2QA4 - chains 0 and Y of the 31 polymer chains in the assembly; structure by X-ray diffraction, 3.00 A resolution.

Chain 0:
Molecule: 23S ribosomal RNA
From: Haloarcula marismortui
Sequence (2922 nucleotides; numbered 2 to 2923; the number before each row is that of its first residue):
     2 UUGGCUACUAUGCCAGCUGGUGGAUUGCUCGGCUCAGGCGCUGAUGAAGG
    52 ACGUGCCAAGCUGCGAUAAGCCAUGGGGAGCCGCACGGAGGCGAAGAACC
   102 AUGGAUUUCCGAAUGAGAAUCUCUCUAACAAUUGCUUCGCGCAAUGAGGA
   152 ACCCCGAGAACUGAAACAUCUCAGUAUCGGGAGGAACAGAAAACGCAAUG
   202 UGAUGUCGUUAGUAACCGCGAGUGAACGCGAUACAGCCCAAACCGAAGCC
   252 CUCACGGGCAAUGUGGUGUCAGGGCUACCUCUCAUCAGCCGACCGUCUCG
   302 ACGAAGUCUCUUGGAACAGAGCGUGAUACAGGGUGACAACCCCGUACUCG
   352 AGACCAGUACGACGUGCGGUAGUGCCAGAGUAGCGGGGGUUGGAUAUCCC
   402 UCGCGAAUAACGCAGGCAUCGACUGCGAAGGCUAAACACAACCUGAGACC
   452 GAUAGUGAACAAGUAGUGUGAACGAACGCUGCAAAGUACCCUCAGAAGGG
   502 AGGCGAAAUAGAGCAUGAAAUCAGUUGGCGAUCGAGCGACAGGGCAUACA
   552 AGGUCCCUCGACGAAUGACCGACGCGCGAGCGUCCAGUAAGACUCACGGG
   602 AAGCCGAUGUUCUGUCGUACGUUUUGAAAAACGAGCCAGGGAGUGUGUCU
   652 GCAUGGCAAGUCUAACCGGAGUAUCCGGGGAGGCACAGGGAAACCGACAU
   702 GGCCGCAGGGCUUUGCCCGAGGGCCGCCGUCUUCAAGGGCGGGGAGCCAU
   752 GUGGACACGACCCGAAUCCGGACGAUCUACGCAUGGACAAGAUGAAGCGU
   802 GCCGAAAGGCACGUGGAAGUCUGUUAGAGUUGGUGUCCUACAAUACCCUC
   852 UCGUGAUCUAUGUGUAGGGGUGAAAGGCCCAUCGAGUCCGGCAACAGCUG
   902 GUUCCAAUCGAAACAUGUCGAAGCAUGACCUCCGCCGAGGUAGUCUGUGA
   952 GGUAGAGCGACCGAUUGGUGUGUCCGCCUCCGAGAGGAGUCGGCACACCU
  1002 GUCAAACUCCAAACUUACAGACGCCGUUUGACGCGGGGAUUCCGGUGCGC
  1052 GGGGUAAGCCUGUGUACCAGGAGGGGAACAACCCAGAGAUAGGUUAAGGU
  1102 CCCCAAGUGUGGAUUAAGUGUAAUCCUCUGAAGGUGGUCUCGAGCCCUAG
  1152 ACAGCCGGGAGGUGAGCUUAGAAGCAGCUACCCUCUAAGAAAAGCGUAAC
  1202 AGCUUACCGGCCGAGGUUUGAGGCGCCCAAAAUGAUCGGGACUCAAAUCC
  1252 ACCACCGAGACCUGUCCGUACCACUCAUACUGGUAAUCGAGUAGAUUGGC
  1302 GCUCUAAUUGGAUGGAAGUAGGGGUGAAAACUCCUAUGGACCGAUUAGUG
  1352 ACGAAAAUCCUGGCCAUAGUAGCAGCGAUAGUCGGGUGAGAACCCCGACG
  1402 GCCUAAUGGAUAAGGGUUCCUCAGCACUGCUGAUCAGCUGAGGGUUAGCC
  1452 GGUCCUAAGUCAUACCGCAACUCGACUAUGACGAAAUGGGAAACGGGUUA
  1502 AUAUUCCCGUGCCACUAUGCAGUGAAAGUUGACGCCCUGGGGUCGAUCAC
  1552 GCUGGGCAUUCGCCCAGUCGAACCGUCCAACUCCGUGGAAGCCGUAAUGG
  1602 CAGGAAGCGGACGAACGGCGGCAUAGGGAAACGUGAUUCAACCUGGGGCC
  1652 CAUGAAAAGACGAGCAUAGUGUCCGUACCGAGAACCGACACAGGUGUCCA
  1702 UGGCGGCGAAAGCCAAGGCCUGUCGGGAGCAACCAACGUUAGGGAAUUCG
  1752 GCAAGUUAGUCCCGUACCUUCGGAAGAAGGGAUGCCUGCUCCGGAACGGA
  1802 GCAGGUCGCAGUGACUCGGAAGCUCGGACUGUCUAGUAACAACAUAGGUG
  1852 ACCGCAAAUCCGCAAGGACUCGUACGGUCACUGAAUCCUGCCCAGUGCAG
  1902 GUAUCUGAACACCUCGUACAAGAGGACGAAGGACCUGUCAACGGCGGGGG
  1952 UAACUAUGACCCUCUUAAGGUAGCGUAGUACCUUGCCGCAUCAGUAGCGG
  2002 CUUGCAUGAAUGGAUUAACCAGAGCUUCACUGUCCCAACGUUGGGCCCGG
  2052 UGAACUGUACAUUCCAGUGCGGAGUCUGGAGACACCCAGGGGGAAGCGAA
  2102 GACCCUAUGGAGCUUUACUGCAGGCUGUCGCUGAGACGUGGUCGCCGAUG
  2152 UGCAGCAUAGGUAGGAGACACUACACAGGUACCCGCGCUAGCGGGCCACC
  2202 GAGUCAACAGUGAAAUACUACCCGUCGGUGACUGCGACUCUCACUCCGGG
  2252 AGGAGGACACCGAUAGCCGGGCAGUUUGACUGGGGCGGUACGCGCUCGAA
  2302 AAGAUAUCGAGCGCGCCCUAUGGCUAUCUCAGCCGGGACAGAGACCCGGC
  2352 GAAGAGUGCAAGAGCAAAAGAUAGCUUGACAGUGUUCUUCCCAACGAGGA
  2402 ACGCUGACGCGAAAGCGUGGUCUAGCGAACCAAUUAGCCUGCUUGAUGCG
  2452 GGCAAUUGAUGACAGAAAAGCUACCCUAGGGAUAACAGAGUCGUCACUCG
  2502 CAAGAGCACAUAUCGACCGAGUGGCUUGCUACCUCGAUGUCGGUUCCCUC
  2552 CAUCCUGCCCGUGCAGAAGCGGGCAAGGGUGAGGUUGUUCGCCUAUUAAA
  2602 GGAGGUCGUGAGCUGGGUUUAGACCGUCGUGAGACAGGUCGGCUGCUAUC
  2652 UACUGGGUGUGUAAUGGUGUCUGACAAGAACGACCGUAUAGUACGAGAGG
  2702 AACUACGGUUGGUGGCCACUGGUGUACCGGUUGUUCGAGAGAGCACGUGC
  2752 CGGGUAGCCACGCCACACGGGGUAAGAGCUGAACGCAUCUAAGCUCGAAA
  2802 CCCACUUGGAAAAGAGACACCGCCGAGGUCCCGCGUACAAGACGCGGUCG
  2852 AUAGACUCGGGGUGUGCGCGUCGAGGUAACGAGACGUUAAGCCCACGAGC
  2902 ACUAACAGACCAAAGCCAUCAU
Disordered / not traced: 2-9, 126-127, 628, 715, 971-998, 1560, 1952-1963, 2137-2236, 2339-2343, 2665-2666, 2915-2923
Sequence notes: conflict C560 (U3155 in 3377779)
Modified / non-standard residues: OMU (o2'-methyluridine 5'-monophosphate) at position 2587, OMG (o2'-methylguanosine-5'-monophosphate) at position 2588, UR3 (3-methyluridine-5'-monophoshate) at position 2619, PSU (pseudouridine-5'-monophosphate) at position 2621
Bound ions: Mg2+ site 1 near G28 (its only coordinating residue here); Na+ site 1: C40, G41; Na+ site 2: G56, A59, G61; Na+ site 3 near U108 (its only coordinating residue here); Mg2+ site 2 near U115 (its only coordinating residue here); Na+ site 4: C130, U146; Na+ site 5 near C141 (its only coordinating residue here); Mg2+ site 3 near C162 (its only coordinating residue here); Na+ site 6: A165, A166, A167; Mg2+ site 4 near C168 (its only coordinating residue here); K+ site 1 near U172 (its only coordinating residue here); Mg2+ site 5 near G175 (its only coordinating residue here); 63 more Mg2+ sites not listed; 62 more Na+ sites not listed; 1 more K+ sites not listed

Chain Y:
Molecule: 50S ribosomal protein L32e
From: Haloarcula marismortui
UniProtKB: P12736 (RL32_HALMA); residues 0-240 here correspond to UniProt positions 1-241 (UniProt number = residue number + 1)
Sequence (241 residues; numbered 0 to 240; the number before each row is that of its first residue; numbering starts at 0):
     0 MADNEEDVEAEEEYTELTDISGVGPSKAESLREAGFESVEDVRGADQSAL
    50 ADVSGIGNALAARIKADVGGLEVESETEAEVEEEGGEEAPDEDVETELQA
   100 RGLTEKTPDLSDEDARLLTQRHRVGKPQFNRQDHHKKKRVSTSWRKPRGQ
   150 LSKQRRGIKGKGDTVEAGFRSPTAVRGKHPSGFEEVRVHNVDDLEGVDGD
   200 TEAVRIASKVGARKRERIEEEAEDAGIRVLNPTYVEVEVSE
Disordered / not traced: 0-94, 237-240
Bound ions: Mg2+ near His133 (its only coordinating residue here)

How chain 0 and chain Y interact:
Contacting residue pairs (165):
  A319(0) - Arg212(Y)  sugar contact
  G320(0) - Arg212(Y)  hydrogen bond to the sugar
  A521(0) - Lys137(Y)  salt bridge to the phosphate
  U522(0) - Lys137(Y)  salt bridge to the phosphate
  G537(0) - Lys135(Y)  hydrogen bond to the sugar
  G537(0) - Lys160(Y)  sugar contact
  C538(0) - His134(Y)  salt bridge to the phosphate
  C538(0) - Lys135(Y)  salt bridge to the phosphate
  G539(0) - His134(Y)  hydrogen bond to the sugar
  G539(0) - Gly159(Y)  hydrogen bond to the base
  A540(0) - Gln127(Y)  hydrogen bond to the phosphate
  A540(0) - Gly159(Y)  sugar contact
  A540(0) - Gly161(Y)  sugar contact
  C541(0) - Pro126(Y)  phosphate contact
  C541(0) - Gln127(Y)  hydrogen bond to the phosphate
  A551(0) - Tyr233(Y)  phosphate contact
  A552(0) - Arg204(Y)  hydrogen bond to the phosphate
  A552(0) - Leu229(Y)  sugar contact
  A552(0) - Tyr233(Y)  hydrogen bond to the phosphate
  G553(0) - His178(Y)  salt bridge to the phosphate
  G553(0) - Pro179(Y)  sugar contact
  G553(0) - Arg204(Y)  salt bridge to the phosphate
  G553(0) - Leu229(Y)  phosphate contact
  G554(0) - His178(Y)  salt bridge to the phosphate
  G554(0) - Ser180(Y)  phosphate contact
  G554(0) - Arg227(Y)  salt bridge to the phosphate
  U555(0) - His121(Y)  phosphate contact
  C556(0) - His121(Y)  salt bridge to the phosphate
  C594(0) - Arg122(Y)  hydrogen bond to the sugar
  U595(0) - Thr118(Y)  sugar contact
  U595(0) - Arg122(Y)  salt bridge to the phosphate
  C617(0) - Lys158(Y)  hydrogen bond to the sugar
  C617(0) - Gly159(Y)  base contact
  G618(0) - Lys158(Y)  sugar contact
  G618(0) - Lys160(Y)  sugar contact
  A620(0) - Asp132(Y)  hydrogen bond to the sugar
  A620(0) - Lys135(Y)  hydrogen bond to the sugar
  A620(0) - Lys160(Y)  salt bridge to the phosphate
  C621(0) - Gln131(Y)  hydrogen bond to the phosphate
  C621(0) - Asp132(Y)  sugar contact
  C621(0) - Ser151(Y)  phosphate contact
  C621(0) - Lys152(Y)  salt bridge to the phosphate
  G622(0) - Gln131(Y)  hydrogen bond to the phosphate
  G622(0) - Gly148(Y)  hydrogen bond to the phosphate
  G622(0) - Ser151(Y)  phosphate contact
  U623(0) - Gly148(Y)  phosphate contact
  U623(0) - Gln149(Y)  phosphate contact
  U623(0) - Leu150(Y)  base contact
  A629(0) - Leu150(Y)  phosphate contact
  A629(0) - Lys152(Y)  salt bridge to the phosphate
  C637(0) - Lys136(Y)  salt bridge to the phosphate
  C637(0) - Arg138(Y)  salt bridge to the phosphate
  C638(0) - Lys136(Y)  phosphate contact
  C638(0) - Lys137(Y)  hydrogen bond to the phosphate
  C638(0) - Arg138(Y)  salt bridge to the phosphate
  A639(0) - Arg138(Y)  phosphate contact
  C905(0) - Arg144(Y)  salt bridge to the phosphate
  C906(0) - Trp143(Y)  hydrogen bond to the phosphate
  C906(0) - Arg144(Y)  phosphate contact
  C906(0) - Lys145(Y)  hydrogen bond to the phosphate
  C906(0) - Arg147(Y)  salt bridge to the phosphate
  A907(0) - Trp143(Y)  hydrogen bond to the phosphate
  A907(0) - Lys145(Y)  phosphate contact
  A907(0) - Val164(Y)  phosphate contact
  A908(0) - Glu165(Y)  phosphate contact
  A908(0) - Ala166(Y)  hydrogen bond to the phosphate
  G1071(0) - Gln149(Y)  hydrogen bond to the phosphate
  G1071(0) - Arg154(Y)  sugar contact
  G1072(0) - Arg154(Y)  salt bridge to the phosphate
  G1072(0) - Arg155(Y)  phosphate contact
  A1073(0) - Arg155(Y)  salt bridge to the phosphate
  A1073(0) - Gly156(Y)  hydrogen bond to the sugar
  A1073(0) - Ile157(Y)  phosphate contact
  G1074(0) - Ile157(Y)  phosphate contact
  G1074(0) - Lys158(Y)  hydrogen bond to the phosphate
  G1075(0) - Lys158(Y)  salt bridge to the phosphate
  G1089(0) - Glu165(Y)  hydrogen bond to the sugar
  G1089(0) - Gly167(Y)  hydrogen bond to the base
  A1090(0) - Gly167(Y)  sugar contact
  A1090(0) - Phe168(Y)  sugar contact
  U1091(0) - Val123(Y)  sugar contact
  U1266(0) - Arg115(Y)  hydrogen bond to the phosphate
  U1266(0) - Gln119(Y)  hydrogen bond to the sugar
  C1267(0) - Glu112(Y)  phosphate contact
  C1267(0) - Leu116(Y)  sugar contact
  C1267(0) - Gln119(Y)  sugar contact
  C1267(0) - Pro171(Y)  sugar contact
  C1268(0) - Ala166(Y)  hydrogen bond to the sugar
  C1268(0) - Gly167(Y)  base contact
  C1268(0) - Arg169(Y)  sugar contact
  C1268(0) - Ser170(Y)  sugar contact
  C1268(0) - Pro171(Y)  phosphate contact
  C1268(0) - Thr172(Y)  hydrogen bond to the phosphate
  C1268(0) - Arg175(Y)  hydrogen bond to the phosphate
  G1269(0) - Ala166(Y)  sugar contact
  G1269(0) - Arg175(Y)  salt bridge to the phosphate
  G1290(0) - Gly167(Y)  base contact
  U1293(0) - Gln149(Y)  hydrogen bond to the sugar
  U1293(0) - Arg154(Y)  sugar contact
  A1294(0) - Gln149(Y)  phosphate contact
  G1311(0) - His188(Y)  sugar contact
  G1311(0) - Asn189(Y)  phosphate contact
  G1312(0) - His188(Y)  sugar contact
  G1312(0) - Asn189(Y)  phosphate contact
  G1312(0) - Lys208(Y)  sugar contact
  G1312(0) - Val209(Y)  hydrogen bond to the sugar
  G1312(0) - Lys213(Y)  salt bridge to the phosphate
  A1313(0) - Lys208(Y)  sugar contact
  A1313(0) - Val209(Y)  phosphate contact
  A1313(0) - Gly210(Y)  hydrogen bond to the phosphate
  A1313(0) - Lys213(Y)  salt bridge to the phosphate
  G1315(0) - Gly210(Y)  sugar contact
  G1315(0) - Ala211(Y)  hydrogen bond to the phosphate
  G1315(0) - Arg212(Y)  hydrogen bond to the sugar
  G1315(0) - Glu215(Y)  hydrogen bond to the base
  G1316(0) - Gly210(Y)  phosphate contact
  G1316(0) - Ala211(Y)  hydrogen bond to the phosphate
  A1317(0) - Lys208(Y)  phosphate contact
  G1324(0) - Arg204(Y)  base contact
  G1325(0) - Pro179(Y)  phosphate contact
  U1326(0) - Arg120(Y)  salt bridge to the phosphate
  U1326(0) - Gly176(Y)  phosphate contact
  U1326(0) - Lys177(Y)  sugar contact
  G1327(0) - Arg120(Y)  salt bridge to the phosphate
  G1327(0) - Lys125(Y)  hydrogen bond to the base
  G1327(0) - Arg169(Y)  hydrogen bond to the phosphate
  G1327(0) - Ser170(Y)  phosphate contact
  G1327(0) - Arg175(Y)  phosphate contact
  G1327(0) - Gly176(Y)  hydrogen bond to the phosphate
  A1328(0) - Lys125(Y)  sugar contact
  A1328(0) - Phe128(Y)  sugar contact
  A1328(0) - Val164(Y)  sugar contact
  A1328(0) - Glu165(Y)  base contact
  A1328(0) - Ala166(Y)  base contact
  A1328(0) - Phe168(Y)  sugar contact
  A1328(0) - Arg169(Y)  salt bridge to the phosphate
  A1328(0) - Ser170(Y)  hydrogen bond to the phosphate
  A1328(0) - Arg175(Y)  salt bridge to the phosphate
  A1329(0) - Lys125(Y)  salt bridge to the phosphate
  A1329(0) - Phe128(Y)  phosphate contact
  A1329(0) - Trp143(Y)  sugar contact
  A1329(0) - Val164(Y)  sugar contact
  A1329(0) - Arg169(Y)  base contact
  A1330(0) - Ser142(Y)  sugar contact
  A1330(0) - Trp143(Y)  hydrogen bond to the phosphate
  A1330(0) - Arg144(Y)  phosphate contact
  A1331(0) - Ser142(Y)  hydrogen bond to the phosphate
  A1331(0) - Arg144(Y)  salt bridge to the phosphate
  U1333(0) - Arg186(Y)  hydrogen bond to the phosphate
  U1333(0) - Arg204(Y)  sugar contact
  C1334(0) - Arg186(Y)  salt bridge to the phosphate
  C1334(0) - Arg204(Y)  hydrogen bond to the sugar
  C1334(0) - Ala206(Y)  phosphate contact
  C1334(0) - Ser207(Y)  hydrogen bond to the phosphate
  C1334(0) - Asn230(Y)  hydrogen bond to the phosphate
  C1335(0) - Ser207(Y)  phosphate contact
  C1335(0) - Asn230(Y)  hydrogen bond to the phosphate
  C1343(0) - Lys208(Y)  hydrogen bond to the sugar
  G1344(0) - Lys208(Y)  sugar contact
  A1356(0) - Arg130(Y)  salt bridge to the phosphate
  A1356(0) - Asp132(Y)  base contact
  A1356(0) - Arg138(Y)  hydrogen bond to the base
  A1356(0) - Val139(Y)  base contact
  U2059(0) - Lys136(Y)  hydrogen bond to the sugar
  A2060(0) - Lys136(Y)  sugar contact
Also at the interface, not in a pair above, chain 0 (78 interface residues in all): A321, C596, U616, U624, U625, G636, G1260, G1292, U1314, A1318
Also at the interface, not in a pair above, chain Y (79 interface residues in all): Asp162, Val174, Glu184, Ile205, Arg214, Arg216, Pro231

In short:
Chain 0 and chain Y form an interface of 78 and 79 residues respectively, with 51 hydrogen bonds and 32 salt
bridges. Among the polar pairs are G539(0)-Gly159(Y), G1089(0)-Gly167(Y) and G1315(0)-Glu215(Y). The Na+ site
1 is built by C40(0) and G41(0).
Chain 0 is 23S ribosomal RNA and chain Y is 50S ribosomal protein L32e, both from Haloarcula marismortui; the
structure, A more complete structure of the the L7/L12 stalk of the Haloarcula marismortui 50S large ribosomal
..., was determined by X-ray diffraction.
